PDB entry 7U0J | electron microscopy, 2.70 A resolution | chains A and I of the 12 polymer chains in the assembly

# Chain A
Name: Histone H3.1
Source organism: Homo sapiens
UniProt: P68431 (H31_HUMAN); residues 0-135 here correspond to UniProt positions 1-136 (UniProt number = residue number + 1)
Chain sequence (136 residues; each row starts with the number of its first residue; numbering starts at 0):
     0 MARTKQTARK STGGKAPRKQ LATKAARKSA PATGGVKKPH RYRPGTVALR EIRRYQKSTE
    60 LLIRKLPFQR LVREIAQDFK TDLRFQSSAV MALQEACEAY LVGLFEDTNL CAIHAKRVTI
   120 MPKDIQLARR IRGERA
Not modelled in the structure: 0-37, 134-135
UniProt features mapped onto this chain:
  - modified residue: Arg2 (Asymmetric dimethylarginine), Thr3 (Phosphothreonine), Lys4 (Allysine), Gln5 (5-glutamyl dopamine), Thr6 (Phosphothreonine), Arg8 (Citrulline), Lys9 (N6,N6,N6-trimethyllysine), Ser10 (ADP-ribosylserine), Thr11 (Phosphothreonine), Lys14 (N6-(2-hydroxyisobutyryl)lysine), Arg17 (Asymmetric dimethylarginine), Lys18 (N6-(2-hydroxyisobutyryl)lysine), Lys23 (N6-(2-hydroxyisobutyryl)lysine), Arg26 (Citrulline), Lys27 (N6,N6,N6-trimethyllysine), Ser28 (ADP-ribosylserine), Lys36 (N6,N6,N6-trimethyllysine), Lys37 (N6-methyllysine), Tyr41 (Phosphotyrosine), Lys56 (N6,N6,N6-trimethyllysine) and 8 more in UniProt
  - lipidation: Lys18 (N6-decanoyllysine)

# Chain I
Molecule: 162-nt DNA strand
Sequence (162 nucleotides; row label = number of the first residue in the row):
     1 AGTGGTATTA ACATATCCTC AGTGGTGAGT ATTAACATGG AACTTACTCC AACAATACAG
    61 ATGCTGAATA AATGTAGTCT AAGTGAAGGA AGAAGGAAAG GTGGGAGCTG CCATCACTCA
   121 GAATTGTCCA GCAGGGATTG TGCAAGCTTG TGAATAAAGA CA
Not modelled in the structure: 1-10, 160-162

# How chain A and chain I interact
Pairs across the interface (22):
  Arg40(A) with DA154(I), phosphate contact; DT155(I), phosphate contact
  Tyr41(A) with DA153(I), phosphate contact; DA154(I), sugar contact
  Arg42(A) with DC79(I), salt bridge to the phosphate; DA154(I), salt bridge to the phosphate
  Pro43(A) with DT78(I), phosphate contact
  Thr45(A) with DA153(I), phosphate contact; DA154(I), hydrogen bond to the phosphate
  Arg63(A) with DA70(I), sugar contact
  Arg72(A) with DA61(I), salt bridge to the phosphate
  Arg83(A) with DG60(I), hydrogen bond to the base; DA61(I), phosphate contact
  Phe84(A) with DG60(I), sugar contact; DA61(I), hydrogen bond to the phosphate
  Gln85(A) with DG60(I), phosphate contact
  Ser86(A) with DG60(I), phosphate contact
  Arg116(A) with DA81(I), phosphate contact; DA82(I), phosphate contact
  Val117(A) with DA81(I), phosphate contact
  Thr118(A) with DA81(I), hydrogen bond to the phosphate
  Met120(A) with DA82(I), phosphate contact
Also at the interface, not in a pair above, chain A (17 interface residues in all): His39, Lys115
Also at the interface, not in a pair above, chain I (12 interface residues in all): DA71, DT80

# In short
17 residues of chain A face 12 of chain I across their interface; the contacts include 4 hydrogen bonds and 3
salt bridges. Polar contacts include Arg83(A)-DG60(I), Thr45(A)-DA154(I) and Phe84(A)-DA61(I).
Chain A is Histone H3.1 (Homo sapiens) and chain I is a 162-nt DNA strand; the structure, Structure of 162bp
LIN28b nucleosome, was determined by electron microscopy (same publication as 7U0G, 7U0I, 8DK5, 8SPS and
8SPU).
